PDB entry 4PRI | X-ray diffraction, 2.40 A resolution | chains C and D of the 5 polymer chains in the assembly

Chain C:
Molecule: Epstein-Barr nuclear antigen 1
UniProt: P03211 (EBNA1_EBVB9); residues 1-11 here correspond to UniProt positions 407-417 (UniProt number = residue number + 406)
Chain sequence (11 residues; each row starts with the number of its first residue):
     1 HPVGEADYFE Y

Chain D:
Molecule: TK3 TCR alpha chain
Source organism: Homo sapiens
Chain sequence (202 residues; numbered 1 to 218 plus 1 insertion-coded residue; 17 numbers in that range are skipped by the numbering (no residue carries them; nothing is unmodelled there); the number before each row is that of its first residue):
     1 EDQVTQSPEA LRLQEGESSS LNCSYTVSGL RG
    39 LFWYRQDPGK GPEFLFTLYS AGE
    66 EKEKE
    78 RLKATLT
   84A K
    85 KESFLHITAP KPEDSATYLC AVQDLGTSGS RLTFGEGTQL TVNPNIQNPD PAVYQLRDSK
   145 SSDKSVCLFT DFDSQTNVSQ SKDSDVYITD KCVLDMRSMD FKSNSAVAWS NKSDFACANA
   205 FNNSIIPEDT FFPS
Disulfide bonds: Cys23-Cys104, Cys151-Cys201

Chain C / chain D interface:
Contacting residue pairs (11; chain C residue first):
  His1(C) - Gly110(D)
  Val3(C) - Leu109(D)
  Gly4(C) - Arg31(D)  hydrogen bond (backbone-side chain)
  Gly4(C) - Leu109(D)  hydrogen bond (backbone-backbone)
  Gly4(C) - Thr111(D)
  Glu5(C) - Ser112(D)
  Glu5(C) - Gly113(D)  hydrogen bond (backbone-backbone)
  Ala6(C) - Arg31(D)
  Ala6(C) - Ser114(D)
  Asp7(C) - Gly113(D)
  Asp7(C) - Ser114(D)  hydrogen bond (backbone-side chain)
Other interface residues (no listed pair), chain C (7 interface residues in all): Pro2

Summary:
The chain C/chain D interface involves 7 residues from each chain; the contacts include 4 hydrogen bonds.
Polar contacts include Gly4(C)-Arg31(D), Asp7(C)-Ser114(D) and Gly4(C)-Leu109(D).
Here chain C is Epstein-Barr nuclear antigen 1 and chain D is TK3 TCR alpha chain (Homo sapiens). Entry 4PRI
(Crystal structure of TK3 TCR-HLA-B*35:08-HPVG complex) was determined by X-ray diffraction together with
4PR5, 4PRA, 4PRB, 4PRD, 4PRE, 4PRH, 4PRN and 4PRP from the same study.
